Entry 3G8F (X-ray diffraction, 1.25 A resolution); this record covers chains A and B.

# Chain A
Name: Phospholipase A2 VRV-PL-VIIIa
From: Daboia russellii russellii
Notes: EC 3.1.1.4
Reference sequence: P59071 (PA28_DABRR); the construct has insertions or renumbered stretches relative to UniProt, so the offset changes along the chain: 1-14 = UniProt 1-14; 16-56 = UniProt 15-55; 67-86 = UniProt 58-77; 88-122 = UniProt 78-112; 1 more segments
Amino-acid sequence (121 residues; each row starts with the number of its first residue; note: 12 numbers in that range are skipped by the numbering (no residue carries them; nothing is unmodelled there)):
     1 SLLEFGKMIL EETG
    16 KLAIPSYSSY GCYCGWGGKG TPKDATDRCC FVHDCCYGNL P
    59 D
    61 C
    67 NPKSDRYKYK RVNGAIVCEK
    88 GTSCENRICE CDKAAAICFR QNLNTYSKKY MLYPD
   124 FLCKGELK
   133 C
Swiss-Prot annotation at these positions:
  - active site: His48, Asp99
  - binding site (Ca(2+)): Tyr28, Gly30, Gly32, Asp49
Cystine bridges: Cys27-Cys126, Cys29-Cys45, Cys44-Cys105, Cys50-Cys133, Cys51-Cys98, Cys61-Cys91, Cys84-Cys96

# Chain B
Name: PHQ VAL ALA ARG SER peptide
Amino-acid sequence (5 residues; each row starts with the number of its first residue):
   134 XVARS
Modified / non-standard residues: PHQ (benzyl chlorocarbonate) at position 134

# Chain A / chain B interface
Residue-residue contacts (11):
  Leu2(A) - PHQ_134(B)
  Ile19(A) - PHQ_134(B)
  Gly30(A) - PHQ_134(B)
  Trp31(A) - Val135(B)
  His48(A) - Ser138(B)  hydrogen bond
  Asp49(A) - Arg137(B)
  Asp49(A) - Ser138(B)  hydrogen bond
  Tyr52(A) - Ser138(B)
  Lys69(A) - PHQ_134(B)
  Lys69(A) - Val135(B)  hydrogen bond (side chain-backbone)
  Lys69(A) - Ala136(B)
Interface residues without a listed pair, chain A (10 interface residues in all): Gly32, Gly33

# In short
10 residues of chain A and 5 residues of chain B are in contact, with 3 hydrogen bonds. Among the polar pairs
are His48(A)-Ser138(B), Asp49(A)-Ser138(B) and Lys69(A)-Val135(B). From UniProt: active-site residues His48(A)
and Asp99(A) and 4 Ca2+-binding residues on chain A.
Here chain A is Phospholipase A2 VRV-PL-VIIIa (Daboia russellii russellii) and chain B is PHQ VAL ALA ARG SER
peptide. Entry 3G8F (Crystal structure of the complex formed between a group II phospholipase A2 and designed
peptide inhibitor ...) was determined by X-ray diffraction.
